Entry 3FH9 (X-ray diffraction, 1.62 A resolution); this record covers chains A and B.

[Chain A]
Name: Hemoglobin alpha chain
Organism: Pteropus giganteus
Amino-acid sequence (141 residues; each row starts with the number of its first residue):
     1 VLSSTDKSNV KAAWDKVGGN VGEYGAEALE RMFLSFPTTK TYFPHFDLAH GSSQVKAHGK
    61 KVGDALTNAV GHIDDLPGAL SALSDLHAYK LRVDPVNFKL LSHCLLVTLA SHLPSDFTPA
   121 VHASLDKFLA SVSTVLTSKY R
Metal / ion sites: heme Fe: His87 (together with oxygen molecule)
Small-molecule neighbours:
  - heme (HEM): Met32, Tyr42, Phe43, His45, Phe46, His58, Lys61, Val62, Ala65, Leu66, Leu83, Leu86, His87, Leu91, Val93, Asn97, Phe98, Leu101, Val132, Leu136
  - oxygen molecule (OXY): Leu29, Phe43, His58, Val62, His87

[Chain B]
Name: Hemoglobin beta chain
Organism: Pteropus giganteus
Amino-acid sequence (146 residues; numbered 1 to 146; the number before each row is that of its first residue):
     1 VHLSGEEKAA VTGLWGKVKV DEVGGEALGR LLVVYPWTQR FFDSFGDLSS ASAVMGNPKV
    61 KAHGKKVLDS FSEGLQHLDN LKGTFAKLSE LHCDKLHVDP ENFRLLGNVL VCVLARHFGK
   121 EFTPQVQAAY QKVVAGVANA LAHKYH
Metal / ion sites: heme Fe: His92 (together with oxygen molecule)
Small-molecule neighbours:
  - heme (HEM): Leu31, Thr38, Phe41, Phe42, Phe45, His63, Lys66, Val67, Ser70, Phe71, Phe85, Leu88, Leu91, His92, Leu96, Val98, Asn102, Phe103, Leu106, Leu141
  - oxygen molecule (OXY): Leu28, Phe42, His63, Val67, His92

[Chain A / chain B interface]
Pairs across the interface (29; chain A residue first):
  Arg31(A) with Phe122(B), hydrogen bond (side chain-backbone); Thr123(B); Pro124(B); Gln127(B), hydrogen bond
  Leu34(A) with Pro124(B); Gln125(B)
  Ser35(A) with Gln127(B); Ala128(B); Gln131(B)
  Phe36(A) with Gln131(B)
  His103(A) with Asn108(B); Gln131(B), hydrogen bond
  Cys104(A) with Gln127(B)
  Val107(A) with Ala115(B); Gln127(B)
  Ala110(A) with Cys112(B); Arg116(B)
  Ser111(A) with Ala115(B); Gly119(B), hydrogen bond (side chain-backbone)
  Pro114(A) with Arg116(B), hydrogen bond (backbone-side chain)
  Phe117(A) with Arg30(B), hydrogen bond (backbone-side chain)
  Thr118(A) with Arg30(B)
  Pro119(A) with Arg30(B); Val33(B); Met55(B), hydrophobic
  His122(A) with Arg30(B); Val34(B)
  Ala123(A) with Val33(B)
  Asp126(A) with Tyr35(B)
Also at the interface, not in a pair above, chain A (19 interface residues in all): Glu30, Leu106, Ala120
Also at the interface, not in a pair above, chain B (20 interface residues in all): Ala51, Val111, Lys120

[In short]
19 residues of chain A and 20 residues of chain B are in contact, with 6 hydrogen bonds. Among the polar pairs
are Arg31(A)-Phe122(B), Arg31(A)-Gln127(B) and His103(A)-Gln131(B). Ligands of chain A: heme and oxygen
molecule. Bound to chain B: heme and oxygen molecule.
Chain A is Hemoglobin alpha chain and chain B is Hemoglobin beta chain, both from Pteropus giganteus; the
structure, Crystal structure determination of indian flying fox (Pteropus giganteus) at 1.62 A resolution, was
determined by X-ray diffraction.
